4GWP - chains B and G of the 7 polymer chains in the assembly; structure by X-ray diffraction, 4.20 A resolution (low resolution: residue-level contacts below are approximate; hydrogen-bond / salt-bridge calls are withheld).

[Chain B]
Name: Mediator of RNA polymerase II transcription subunit 17
Organism: Saccharomyces cerevisiae
Reference sequence: P32569 (MED17_YEAST); numbering as in UniProt (aligned over 1-687)
Amino-acid sequence (687 residues; each row starts with the number of its first residue):
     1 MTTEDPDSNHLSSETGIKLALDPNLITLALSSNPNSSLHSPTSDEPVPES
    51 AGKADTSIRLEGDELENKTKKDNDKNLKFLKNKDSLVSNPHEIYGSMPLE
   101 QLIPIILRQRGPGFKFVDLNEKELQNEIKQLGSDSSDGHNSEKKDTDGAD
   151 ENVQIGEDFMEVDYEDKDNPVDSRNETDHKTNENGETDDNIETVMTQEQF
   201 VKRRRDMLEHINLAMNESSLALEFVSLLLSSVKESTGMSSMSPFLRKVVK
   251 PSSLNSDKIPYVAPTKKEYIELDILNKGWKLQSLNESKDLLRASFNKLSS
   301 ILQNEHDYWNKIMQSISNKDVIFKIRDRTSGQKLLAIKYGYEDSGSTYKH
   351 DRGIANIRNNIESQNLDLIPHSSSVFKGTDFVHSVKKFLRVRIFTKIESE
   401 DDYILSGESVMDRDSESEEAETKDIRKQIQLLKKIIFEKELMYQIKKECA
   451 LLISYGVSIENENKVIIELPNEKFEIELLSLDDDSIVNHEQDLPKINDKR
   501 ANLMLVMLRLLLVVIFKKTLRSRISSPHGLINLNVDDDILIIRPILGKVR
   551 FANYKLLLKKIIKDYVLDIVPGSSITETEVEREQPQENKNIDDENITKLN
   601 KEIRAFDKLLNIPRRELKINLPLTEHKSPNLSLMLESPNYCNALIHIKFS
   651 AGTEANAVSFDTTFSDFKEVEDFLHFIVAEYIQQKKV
Disordered / not traced: 1-181, 372-377, 662-669
UniProt features mapped onto this chain:
  - mutagenesis: G353 (G353C: In SRB4-1; suppresses the phenotypic defects of an RNA polymerase II CTD truncation)

[Chain G]
Name: Mediator of RNA polymerase II transcription subunit 6
Organism: Saccharomyces cerevisiae S288c
Reference sequence: P38782 (MED6_YEAST); residues 1-295 here = UniProt positions 1-295
Amino-acid sequence (295 residues; row label = number of the first residue in the row):
     1 MNVTPLDELQWKSPEWIQVFGLRTENVLDYFAESPFFDKTSNNQVIKMQR
    51 QFSQLNDPNAAVNMTQNIMTLPDGKNGNLEEEFAYVDPARRQILFKYPMY
   101 MQLEEELMKLDGTEYVLSSVREPDFWVIRKQRRTNNSGVGSAKGPEIIPL
   151 QDYYIIGANIYQSPTIFKIVQSRLMSTSYHLNSTLESLYDLIEFQPSQGV
   201 HYKVPTDTSTTATAATNGNNAGGGSNKSSVRPTGGANMATVPSTTNVNMT
   251 VNTMGTGGQTIDNGTGRTGNGNMGITTEMLDKLMVTSIRSTPNYI
Disordered / not traced: 61-82, 193-295
UniProt features mapped onto this chain:
  - modified residue: S225 (Phosphoserine)

[Interface between chain B and chain G]
Pairs across the interface (17; chain B residue first):
  D189(B) with I192(G)
  E192(B) with I192(G)
  T193(B) with I192(G)
  M207(B) with L188(G)
  H210(B) with L181(G); T184(G)
  I211(B) with L185(G)
  L213(B) with L181(G)
  A214(B) with S178(G); L181(G); N182(G)
  E217(B) with L174(G); S178(G)
  S218(B) with S178(G)
  L220(B) with L174(G)
  N255(B) with L150(G)
  S256(B) with Q151(G)
Also at the interface, not in a pair above, chain B (14 interface residues in all): D206
Also at the interface, not in a pair above, chain G (11 interface residues in all): D152

[Summary]
14 residues of chain B face 11 of chain G across their interface. Curated annotation (UniProt) lists one
mutagenesis site on chain B.
Chain B is Mediator of RNA polymerase II transcription subunit 17 (Saccharomyces cerevisiae) and chain G is
Mediator of RNA polymerase II transcription subunit 6 (Saccharomyces cerevisiae S288c); the structure,
Structure of the Mediator Head Module from S. cerevisiae, was determined by X-ray diffraction (same
publication as 4GWQ).
